Entry 6RIB (electron microscopy, 4.20 A resolution (low resolution: residue-level contacts below are approximate; hydrogen-bond / salt-bridge calls are withheld)); this record covers chains A and T of the 11 polymer chains in the assembly.

== Chain A (and T) ==
Protein: bactofilin
Source organism: Thermus thermophilus (strain HB8 / ATCC 27634 / DSM 579)
Notes: chain T of this document is another copy of the same molecule, construct and numbering; everything in this record applies to it too
UniProtKB: Q5SHG1 (Q5SHG1_THET8); numbering as in UniProt (aligned over 1-123)
Chain sequence (123 residues; row label = number of the first residue in the row):
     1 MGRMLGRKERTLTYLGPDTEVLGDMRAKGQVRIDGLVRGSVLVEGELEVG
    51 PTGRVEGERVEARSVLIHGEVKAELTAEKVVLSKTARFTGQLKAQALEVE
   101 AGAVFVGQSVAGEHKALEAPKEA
Unresolved in the structure: 1-11, 113-123
From the paper describing this entry:
  - self-association interface (contacts with another copy of this molecule); pairs are residue here / residue on that copy: Phe-105/Phe-105

== Interface between chain A and chain T ==
Pairs across the interface (35):
  Ala-96(A) with Ala-101(T)
  Leu-97(A) with Val-99(T); Ala-101(T); Phe-105(T)
  Glu-98(A) with Val-99(T); Glu-100(T); Ala-101(T)
  Val-99(A) with Leu-97(T); Glu-98(T); Val-99(T)
  Glu-100(A) with Glu-98(T)
  Ala-101(A) with Ala-96(T); Leu-97(T); Glu-98(T)
  Ala-103(A) with Ala-111(T); Gly-112(T)
  Val-104(A) with Ala-111(T); Gly-112(T)
  Phe-105(A) with Leu-97(T); Phe-105(T); Ser-109(T); Val-110(T); Ala-111(T)
  Val-106(A) with Ser-109(T)
  Gly-107(A) with Ser-109(T)
  Gln-108(A) with Gln-108(T)
  Ser-109(A) with Phe-105(T); Val-106(T); Gly-107(T)
  Val-110(A) with Phe-105(T)
  Ala-111(A) with Ala-103(T); Val-104(T); Phe-105(T)
  Gly-112(A) with Ala-103(T); Val-104(T)

== Summary ==
The chain A/chain T interface involves 16 residues from each chain. The paper reports a self-association
interface involving Phe-105(A).
Both chains are bactofilin (Thermus thermophilus (strain HB8 / ATCC 27634 / DSM 579)). Entry 6RIB (Cryo-EM
reconstruction of Thermus thermophilus bactofilin double helical filaments) was determined by electron
microscopy together with 6RIA from the same study.
